Entry 5T0K (X-ray diffraction, 1.70 A resolution); this record covers chains A and P.

== Chain A ==
Molecule: Histone-lysine N-methyltransferase EHMT2
From: Homo sapiens
Notes: EC 2.1.1.-, 2.1.1.43
UniProt: Q96KQ7 (EHMT2_HUMAN), isoform Q96KQ7-2; residues 913-1193 here correspond to UniProt positions 879-1159 (UniProt number = residue number - 34)
Amino-acid sequence (281 residues; each row starts with the number of its first residue):
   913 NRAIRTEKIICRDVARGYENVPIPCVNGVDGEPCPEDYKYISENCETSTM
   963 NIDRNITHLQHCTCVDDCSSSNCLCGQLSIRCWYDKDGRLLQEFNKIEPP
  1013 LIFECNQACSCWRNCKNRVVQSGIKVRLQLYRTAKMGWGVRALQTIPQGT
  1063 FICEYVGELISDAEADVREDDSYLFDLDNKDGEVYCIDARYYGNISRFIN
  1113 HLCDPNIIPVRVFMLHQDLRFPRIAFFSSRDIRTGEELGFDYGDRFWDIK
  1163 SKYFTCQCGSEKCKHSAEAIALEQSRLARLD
Not modelled in the structure: 913-919, 1091-1094, 1188-1193
Cystine bridges: C937-C946
Metal / ion sites: Zn2+ site 1: C974, C987, C1017, C1021; Zn2+ site 2: C974, C976, C980, C985; Zn2+ site 3: C980, C1017, C1023, C1027; Zn2+ site 4: C1115, C1168, C1170, C1175
Residues lining bound ligands: S-adenosylmethionine (SAM): M1048, G1049, W1050, S1084, Y1085, R1109, F1110, I1111, N1112, H1113, Y1154, F1158, W1159, K1162, F1166, T1167, C1168, Q1169, C1170
From the paper describing this entry:
  - binding site for S-adenosylmethionine: Y1154

== Chain P ==
Molecule: H3K9 mutant peptide
Amino-acid sequence (15 residues; each row starts with the number of its first residue):
     1 ARTKQTARMSTGGKA
Not modelled in the structure: 1-2, 13-15

== How chain A and chain P interact ==
Pairs across the interface - 39 pairs, chain A then chain P:
  Y1067(A) - M9(P)
  D1074(A) - K4(P)  salt bridge
  D1074(A) - R8(P)  salt bridge
  A1077(A) - T6(P)  hydrogen bond (backbone-side chain)
  A1077(A) - R8(P)
  D1078(A) - K4(P)
  D1078(A) - Q5(P)  hydrogen bond (side chain-backbone)
  D1078(A) - T6(P)  hydrogen bond (side chain-backbone)
  D1078(A) - R8(P)  salt bridge
  R1080(A) - T6(P)
  D1083(A) - T6(P)
  D1083(A) - A7(P)  hydrogen bond (side chain-backbone)
  Y1085(A) - M9(P)
  L1086(A) - T6(P)
  L1086(A) - A7(P)
  L1086(A) - R8(P)
  L1086(A) - M9(P)  hydrogen bond (backbone-backbone)
  F1087(A) - M9(P)
  F1087(A) - S10(P)
  F1087(A) - T11(P)
  D1088(A) - K4(P)  salt bridge
  D1088(A) - R8(P)  salt bridge
  D1088(A) - M9(P)  hydrogen bond (backbone-backbone)
  P1121(A) - T11(P)
  R1123(A) - T11(P)
  F1152(A) - M9(P)  hydrophobic
  Y1154(A) - M9(P)
  Y1154(A) - S10(P)  hydrogen bond (backbone-backbone)
  R1157(A) - A7(P)
  R1157(A) - R8(P)  hydrogen bond (backbone-backbone)
  R1157(A) - S10(P)
  F1158(A) - A7(P)
  F1158(A) - R8(P)  hydrogen bond (backbone-backbone)
  F1158(A) - M9(P)  hydrophobic
  I1161(A) - K4(P)
  I1161(A) - Q5(P)
  I1161(A) - T6(P)
  I1161(A) - A7(P)
  K1162(A) - A7(P)
Also at the interface, not in a pair above, chain A (22 interface residues in all): C1098, V1122, I1136, D1153
Interface features reported in the paper:
  - residue pairs: Y1067(A)-M9(P), F1152(A)-M9(P), Y1154(A)-M9(P), F1158(A)-M9(P)

== Summary ==
The interface between chain A and chain P involves 22 residues on one side and 8 on the other, with 9 hydrogen
bonds and 5 salt bridges. Polar contacts include D1074(A)-K4(P), D1074(A)-R8(P) and D1078(A)-R8(P). The paper
describes contacts between Y1067(A) and M9(P), F1152(A) and M9(P) and Y1154(A) and M9(P) among others. The
paper reports a binding site for S-adenosylmethionine at Y1154(A).
Here chain A is Histone-lysine N-methyltransferase EHMT2 (Homo sapiens) and chain P is H3K9 mutant peptide.
Entry 5T0K (Structure of G9a SET-domain with H3K9M mutant peptide and SAM) was determined by X-ray diffraction
together with 5T0M from the same study.
